Entry 7OYG (electron microscopy, 5.50 A resolution (low resolution: residue-level contacts below are approximate; hydrogen-bond / salt-bridge calls are withheld)); this record covers chains A and C of the 10 polymer chains in the assembly.

== Chain A ==
Name: SARS-CoV-2 RNA-dependent RNA polymerase (nsp12)
From: Severe acute respiratory syndrome coronavirus 2
Notes: EC 3.4.19.12, 3.4.22.-, 3.4.22.69, 2.7.7.48, 3.6.4.12, 3.6.4.13, 3.1.13.-, 3.1.-.-, 2.1.1.-
UniProtKB: P0DTD1 (R1AB_SARS2); residues 1-932 here correspond to UniProt positions 4393-5324 (UniProt number = residue number + 4392)
Chain sequence (935 residues; numbered -2 to 932; the number before each row is that of its first residue; numbers below 1 keep their minus sign (Ser-2 is residue -2)):
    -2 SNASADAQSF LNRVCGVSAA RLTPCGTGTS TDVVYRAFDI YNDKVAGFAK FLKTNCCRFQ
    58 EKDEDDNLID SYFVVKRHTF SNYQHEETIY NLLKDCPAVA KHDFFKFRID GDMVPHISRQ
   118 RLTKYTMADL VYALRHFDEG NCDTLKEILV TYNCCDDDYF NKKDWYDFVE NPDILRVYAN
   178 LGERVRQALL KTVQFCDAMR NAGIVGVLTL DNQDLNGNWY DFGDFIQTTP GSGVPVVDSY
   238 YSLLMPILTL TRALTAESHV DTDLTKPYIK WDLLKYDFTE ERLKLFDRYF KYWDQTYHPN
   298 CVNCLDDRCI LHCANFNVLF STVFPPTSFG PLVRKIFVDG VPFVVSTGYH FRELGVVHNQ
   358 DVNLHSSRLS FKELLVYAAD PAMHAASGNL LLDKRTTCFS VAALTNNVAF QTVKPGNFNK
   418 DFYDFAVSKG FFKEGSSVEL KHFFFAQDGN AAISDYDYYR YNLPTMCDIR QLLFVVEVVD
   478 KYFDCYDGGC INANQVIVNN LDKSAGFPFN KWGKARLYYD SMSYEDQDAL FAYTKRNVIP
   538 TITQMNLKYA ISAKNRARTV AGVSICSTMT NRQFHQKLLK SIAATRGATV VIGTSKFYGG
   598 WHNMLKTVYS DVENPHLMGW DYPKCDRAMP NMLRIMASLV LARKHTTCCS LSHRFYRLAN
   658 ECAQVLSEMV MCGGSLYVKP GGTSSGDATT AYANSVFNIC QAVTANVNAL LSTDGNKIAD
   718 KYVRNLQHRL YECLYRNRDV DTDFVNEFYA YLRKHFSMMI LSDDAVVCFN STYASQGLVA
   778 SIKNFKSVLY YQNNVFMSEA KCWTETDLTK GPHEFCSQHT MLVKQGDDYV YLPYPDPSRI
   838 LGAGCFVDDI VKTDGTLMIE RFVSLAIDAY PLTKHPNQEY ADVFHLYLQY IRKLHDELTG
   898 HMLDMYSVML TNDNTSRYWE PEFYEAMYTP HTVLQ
Unresolved in the structure: -2 to 30, 51-117, 362-366, 897-909, 930-932
Sequence notes: expression tag (-2 to 0)
Metal / ion sites: Zn2+ site 1: His295, Cys301, Cys306, Cys310; Zn2+ site 2: Cys487, His642, Cys645, Cys646
Curated features (UniProtKB/Swiss-Prot):
  - region: Lys545 to Arg555 (Interaction with RMP Remdesivir), Thr582 to Pro620 (RdRp Palm N-ter)
  - active site: Ser759, Asp760, Asp761
  - binding site (Mn(2+)): Asn209, Asp218
  - binding site (Zn(2+)): His295, Cys301, Cys306, Cys310, Cys487, His642, Cys645, Cys646
  - site: Gln932 (Cleavage)

== Chain C ==
Name: SARS-CoV-2 nsp7
From: Severe acute respiratory syndrome coronavirus 2
Notes: EC 3.4.19.12, 3.4.22.-, 3.4.22.69, 2.7.7.48, 3.6.4.12, 3.6.4.13, 3.1.13.-, 3.1.-.-, 2.1.1.-
UniProtKB: P0DTD1 (R1AB_SARS2); residues 1-83 here correspond to UniProt positions 3860-3942 (UniProt number = residue number + 3859)
Chain sequence (86 residues; numbered -2 to 83; the number before each row is that of its first residue; numbers below 1 keep their minus sign (Ser-2 is residue -2)):
    -2 SNASKMSDVK CTSVVLLSVL QQLRVESSSK LWAQCVQLHN DILLAKDTTE AFEKMVSLLS
    58 VLLSMQGAVD INKLCEEMLD NRATLQ
Unresolved in the structure: -2 to 0, 63-83
Sequence notes: expression tag (-2 to 0)
Curated features (UniProtKB/Swiss-Prot):
  - site: Gln83 (Cleavage)
Reported in the primary citation:
  - self-association interface (contacts with another copy of this molecule): Lys2 to Leu20, Asp44 to Met62
  - conformationally variable residues (order/disorder transition): Gln63 to Glu73

== How chain A and chain C interact ==
Contacting residue pairs - 26 pairs, chain A then chain C:
  Thr409(A) - Glu23(C)
  Thr409(A) - Trp29(C)
  Val410(A) - Trp29(C)
  Lys411(A) - Gln18(C)
  Pro412(A) - Leu14(C)
  Pro412(A) - Ser15(C)
  Gly413(A) - Val11(C)
  Phe415(A) - Cys8(C)
  Phe415(A) - Val12(C)
  Tyr420(A) - Ser4(C)
  Tyr420(A) - Asp5(C)
  Tyr420(A) - Cys8(C)
  Phe429(A) - Ser1(C)
  Phe429(A) - Ser4(C)
  Lys430(A) - Ser1(C)
  Glu431(A) - Ser1(C)
  Phe440(A) - Lys7(C)
  Phe440(A) - Leu40(C)
  Phe441(A) - His36(C)
  Phe441(A) - Leu40(C)
  Phe442(A) - Asn37(C)
  Ala443(A) - Leu14(C)
  Ala443(A) - Val33(C)
  Ala443(A) - Asn37(C)
  Gln444(A) - Trp29(C)
  Gln444(A) - Val33(C)
Other interface residues (no listed pair), chain A (19 interface residues in all): Leu437, Asp445, Asn552, Phe843

== In short ==
Chain A and chain C form an interface of 19 and 16 residues respectively. His295(A), Cys301(A), Cys306(A) and
Cys310(A) form the Zn2+ site 1. UniProt lists 3 active-site residues, Mn2+-binding residues Asn209(A) and
Asp218(A) and 8 Zn2+-binding residues on chain A. The paper reports conformational variability at Gln63(C); a
self-association interface involving Lys2(C) and Asp44(C).
Chain A is SARS-CoV-2 RNA-dependent RNA polymerase (nsp12) and chain C is SARS-CoV-2 nsp7, both from Severe
acute respiratory syndrome coronavirus 2; the structure, Dimeric form of SARS-CoV-2 RNA-dependent RNA
polymerase, was determined by electron microscopy.
